7RRB - chain A; structure by X-ray diffraction, 2.69 A resolution.

Chain A:
Molecule: Indoleamine 2,3-dioxygenase 1
From: Homo sapiens
Notes: EC 1.13.11.52
UniProtKB: P14902 (I23O1_HUMAN); residue numbers follow UniProt; this construct covers 11-403
Chain sequence (394 residues; row label = number of the first residue in the row):
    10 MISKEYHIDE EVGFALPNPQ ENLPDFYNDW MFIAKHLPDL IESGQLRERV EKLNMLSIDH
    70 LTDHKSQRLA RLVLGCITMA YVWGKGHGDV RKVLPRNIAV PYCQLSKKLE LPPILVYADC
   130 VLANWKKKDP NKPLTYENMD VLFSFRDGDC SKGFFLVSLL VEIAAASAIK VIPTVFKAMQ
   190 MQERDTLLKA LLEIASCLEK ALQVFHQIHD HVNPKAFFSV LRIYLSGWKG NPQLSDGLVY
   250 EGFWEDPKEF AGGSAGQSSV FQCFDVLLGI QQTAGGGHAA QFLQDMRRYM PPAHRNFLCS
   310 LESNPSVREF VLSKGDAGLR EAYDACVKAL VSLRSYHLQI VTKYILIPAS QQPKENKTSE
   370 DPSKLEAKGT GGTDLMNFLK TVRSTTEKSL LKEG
Not modelled in the structure: 363-380, 402-403
Construct notes: initiating methionine (10)
Swiss-Prot annotation at these positions:
  - binding site (heme b): His346

Overview:
UniProt lists heme b-binding residue His346.
Chain A is Indoleamine 2,3-dioxygenase 1 (Homo sapiens); the structure, IDO1 in complex with compound 9, was
determined by X-ray diffraction together with 7RRC from the same study.
